5DNN - chains E and I of the 10 polymer chains in the assembly; structure by X-ray diffraction, 2.80 A resolution.

== Chain E ==
Name: Histone H3.2
Organism: Xenopus laevis
Reference sequence: P84233 (H32_XENLA); residues 1-135 here correspond to UniProt positions 2-136 (UniProt number = residue number + 1)
Sequence (135 residues; numbered 1 to 135; the number before each row is that of its first residue):
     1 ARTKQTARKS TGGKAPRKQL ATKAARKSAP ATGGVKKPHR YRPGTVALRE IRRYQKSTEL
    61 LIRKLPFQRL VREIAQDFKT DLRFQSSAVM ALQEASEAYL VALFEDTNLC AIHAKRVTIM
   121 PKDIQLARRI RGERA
Disordered / not traced: 1-37, 135
Differences from the reference sequence: variant Ala102 (Gly103 in P84233)
Bound ions: Mg2+: Asp77 (shared with 1 residue of chain D); triethylphosphanuidylgold(1+) Au near His113 (its only coordinating residue here)
Ligand contacts:
  - triethylphosphanuidylgold(1+) (AUF), molecule 1: Leu109, Ile112, His113
  - triethylphosphanuidylgold(1+) (AUF), molecule 2: Lys122, Gln125, Leu126
Swiss-Prot annotation at these positions:
  - modified residue: Arg2 (Asymmetric dimethylarginine), Thr3 (Phosphothreonine), Lys4 (Allysine), Gln5 (5-glutamyl dopamine), Thr6 (Phosphothreonine), Arg8 (Citrulline), Lys9 (N6,N6,N6-trimethyllysine), Ser10 (ADP-ribosylserine), Thr11 (Phosphothreonine), Lys14 (N6-(2-hydroxyisobutyryl)lysine), Arg17 (Asymmetric dimethylarginine), Lys18 (N6-(2-hydroxyisobutyryl)lysine), Lys23 (N6-(2-hydroxyisobutyryl)lysine), Arg26 (Citrulline), Lys27 (N6,N6,N6-trimethyllysine), Ser28 (ADP-ribosylserine), Lys36 (N6,N6,N6-trimethyllysine), Lys37 (N6-methyllysine), Tyr41 (Phosphotyrosine), Lys56 (N6,N6,N6-trimethyllysine) and 8 more in UniProt
  - lipidation: Cys110 (S-palmitoyl cysteine)
What the authors report for this chain:
  - triethylphosphanuidylgold(1+) coordination: His113

== Chain I ==
Molecule: 145-nt DNA strand
Sequence (145 nucleotides; row label = number of the first residue in the row; numbers below 1 keep their minus sign (DA-72 is residue -72)):
   -72 ATCAATATCC ACCTGCAGAT ACTACCAAAA GTGTATTTGG AAACTGCTCC ATCAAAAGGC
   -12 ATGTTCAGCT GAATCAGCTG AACATGCCTT TTGATGGAGC AGTTTCCAAA TACACTTTTG
    48 GTAGTATCTG CAGGTGGATA TTGAT

== Interface between chain E and chain I ==
Residue-residue contacts - 28 pairs, chain E then chain I:
  His39(E) - DT-67(I)  sugar contact
  Arg40(E) - DA9(I)  hydrogen bond to the base
  Arg40(E) - DC10(I)  hydrogen bond to the sugar
  Tyr41(E) - DT-67(I)  sugar contact
  Tyr41(E) - DA-66(I)  sugar contact
  Tyr41(E) - DA9(I)  sugar contact
  Tyr41(E) - DC10(I)  hydrogen bond to the phosphate
  Arg42(E) - DA9(I)  phosphate contact
  Pro43(E) - DA8(I)  phosphate contact
  Pro43(E) - DA9(I)  phosphate contact
  Gly44(E) - DA8(I)  hydrogen bond to the phosphate
  Gly44(E) - DA9(I)  hydrogen bond to the phosphate
  Thr45(E) - DA9(I)  hydrogen bond to the phosphate
  Val46(E) - DA9(I)  hydrogen bond to the phosphate
  Val46(E) - DC10(I)  phosphate contact
  Ala47(E) - DA9(I)  hydrogen bond to the phosphate
  Arg49(E) - DA-66(I)  sugar contact
  Arg49(E) - DT-65(I)  phosphate contact
  Lys56(E) - DC-64(I)  salt bridge to the phosphate
  Arg63(E) - DT17(I)  phosphate contact
  Arg63(E) - DT18(I)  salt bridge to the phosphate
  Lys64(E) - DT18(I)  hydrogen bond to the phosphate
  Leu65(E) - DT17(I)  phosphate contact
  Leu65(E) - DT18(I)  hydrogen bond to the phosphate
  Pro66(E) - DT17(I)  phosphate contact
  Arg69(E) - DT17(I)  salt bridge to the phosphate
  Arg83(E) - DA25(I)  hydrogen bond to the sugar
  Arg83(E) - DG26(I)  salt bridge to the phosphate
Other interface residues (no listed pair), chain E (20 interface residues in all): Gln85, Lys115, Thr118
Other interface residues (no listed pair), chain I (17 interface residues in all): DA-68, DG-2, DA-1, DG7, DT16, DA28

== Summary ==
The interface between chain E and chain I involves 20 residues on one side and 17 on the other, with 11
hydrogen bonds and 4 salt bridges. Polar pairs include Arg40(E)-DA9(I), Arg40(E)-DC10(I) and Arg83(E)-DA25(I).
Chain E binds triethylphosphanuidylgold(1+). The paper reports triethylphosphanuidylgold(1+) coordination by
His113(E).
Chain E is Histone H3.2 (Xenopus laevis) and chain I is a 145-nt DNA strand; the structure, Nucleosome core
particle containing adducts of gold(I)-triethylphosphane and ruthenium(II)-toluene PTA complexes, was
determined by X-ray diffraction together with 5DNM from the same study.
